2E5L - chains A and L of the 23 polymer chains in the assembly; structure by X-ray diffraction, 3.30 A resolution.

# Chain A
Molecule: 16S ribosomal RNA
From: Thermus thermophilus
Sequence (1520 nucleotides; each row starts with the number of its first residue; note: 42 numbers in that range are skipped by the numbering (no residue carries them; nothing is unmodelled there); a row labelled like 190A-190L holds insertion residues (190A, then the next letters in order)):
     1 UUGUUGGAGA GUUUGAUCCU GGCUCAGGGU GAACGCUGGC GGCGUGCCUA AGACAUGCAA
    61 GUCGUGCGGG
    73 CCGCGGGGUU UU
    88 ACUCCG
    95 UGGUC
   101 AGCGGCGGAC GGGUGAGUAA CGCGUGGGU
  129A G
   130 ACCUACCCGG AAGAGGGGGA CAACCCGGGG AAACUCGGGC UAAUCCCCCA UGUGGACCCG
   190 C
190A-190L CCCUUGGGGUGU
   191 GUCCAAAGGG CUUU
   216 GCCCGCUUCC GGAUGGGCCC GCGUCCCAUC AGCUAGUUGG UGGGGUAAUG GCCCACCAAG
   276 GCGACGACGG GUAGCCGGUC UGAGAGGAUG GCCGGCCACA GGGGCACUGA GACACGGGCC
   336 CCACUCCUAC GGGAGGCAGC AGUUAGGAAU CUUCCGCAAU GGGCGCAAGC CUGACGGAGC
   396 GACGCCGCUU GGAGGAAGAA GCCCUUCGGG GUGUAAACUC CUGAA
   442 CCCGGGACGA AACCCCCGAC GA
   474 GGGGACUGAC GGUACCGGG
   494 GUAAUAGCGC CGGCCAACUC CGUGCCAGCA GCCGCGGUAA UACGGAGGGC GCGAGCGUUA
   554 CCCGGAUUCA CUGGGCGUAA AGGGCGUGUA GGCGGCCUGG GGCGUCCCAU GUGAAAGACC
   614 ACGGCUCAAC CGUGGGGGAG CGUGGGAUAC GCUCAGGCUA GACGGUGGGA GAGGGUGGUG
   674 GAAUUCCCGG AGUAGCGGUG AAAUGCGCAG AUACCGGGAG GAACGCCGAU GGCGAAGGCA
   734 GCCACCUGGU CCACCCGUGA CGCUGAGGCG CGAAAGCGUG GGGAGCAAAC CGGAUUAGAU
   794 ACCCGGGUAG UCCACGCCCU AAACGAUGCG CGCUAGGUCU CUGGGUCU
   848 CCUGGGGGCC GAAGCUAACG CGUUAAGCGC GCCGCCUGGG GAGUACGGCC GCAAGGCUGA
   908 AACUCAAAGG AAUUGACGGG GGCCCGCACA AGCGGUGGAG CAUGUGGUUU AAUUCGAAGC
   968 AACGCGAAGA ACCUUACCAG GCCUUGACAU GCUAGG
 1003A G
  1004 AACCCGGGUG AAAGCCUGGG GUGCCCC
1030A-1030D GCGA
  1031 GGGGAGCCCU AGCACAGGUG CUGCAUGGCC GUCGUCAGCU CGUGCCGUGA GGUGUUGGGU
  1091 UAAGUCCCGC AACGAGCGCA ACCCCCGCCG UUAGUUGCCA GCGGUUCGGC CGGGCACUCU
  1151 AACGGGACUG CCCGCGAAA
  1171 GCGGGAGGAA GGAGGGGACG ACGUCUGGUC AGCAUGGCCC UUACGGCCUG GGCGACACAC
  1231 GUGCUACAAU GCCCACUACA AAGCGAUGCC ACCCGGCAAC GGGGAGCUAA UCGCAAAAAG
  1291 GUGGGCCCAG UUCGGAUUGG GGUCUGCAAC CCGACCCCAU GAAGCCGGAA UCGCUAGUAA
  1351 UCGCGGAUCA G
 1361A C
  1362 CAUGCCGCGG UGAAUACGUU CCCGGGCCUU GUACACACCG CCCGUCACGC CAUGGGAGCG
  1422 GGCUCUACCC GAAGUCGCCG GG
  1446 AGCCUACGGG
  1459 CAGGCGCCGA GGGUAGGGCC CGUGACUGGG GCGAAGUCGU AACAAGGUAG CUGUACCGGA
  1519 AGGUGCGGCU GGAUCACCUC CUUUC
Disordered / not traced: 1-3
Reported in the primary citation:
  - binding site for the 6-nt RNA strand: U1537 to C1543
  - contacts within the chain: G1530/A1531 (pi stacking)

# Chain L
Name: 30S ribosomal protein S12
From: Thermus thermophilus
UniProt: Q5SHN3 (RS12_THET8); residues 5-135 here correspond to UniProt positions 1-131 (UniProt number = residue number - 4)
Sequence (131 residues; numbered 5 to 135; the number before each row is that of its first residue):
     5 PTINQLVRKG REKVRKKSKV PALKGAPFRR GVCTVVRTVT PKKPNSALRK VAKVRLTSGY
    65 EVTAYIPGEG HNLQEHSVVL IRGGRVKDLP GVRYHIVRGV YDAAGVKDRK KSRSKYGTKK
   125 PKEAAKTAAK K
Disordered / not traced: 129-135

# Chain A / chain L interface
Residue-residue contacts - 124 pairs, chain A then chain L:
  C23(A) / Lys-23(L)  phosphate contact
  U24(A) / Lys-23(L)  salt bridge to the phosphate
  A32(A) / Pro-31(L)  base contact
  A33(A) / Phe-32(L)  base contact
  C34(A) / Phe-32(L)  sugar contact
  C34(A) / Val-101(L)  sugar contact
  C34(A) / Val-104(L)  sugar contact
  G35(A) / Val-104(L)  sugar contact
  G35(A) / Ser-118(L)  hydrogen bond to the base
  G35(A) / Gly-121(L)  sugar contact
  C36(A) / Arg-117(L)  sugar contact
  C36(A) / Ser-118(L)  sugar contact
  C36(A) / Gly-121(L)  phosphate contact
  C36(A) / Thr-122(L)  sugar contact
  C36(A) / Lys-123(L)  salt bridge to the phosphate
  C36(A) / Lys-124(L)  hydrogen bond to the phosphate
  U37(A) / Lys-123(L)  salt bridge to the phosphate
  U37(A) / Lys-124(L)  hydrogen bond to the phosphate
  U49(A) / Lys-28(L)  hydrogen bond to the sugar
  C241(A) / Arg-19(L)  hydrogen bond to the sugar
  G362(A) / Arg-33(L)  sugar contact
  G362(A) / Arg-34(L)  salt bridge to the phosphate
  G362(A) / Thr-61(L)  phosphate contact
  A363(A) / Ala-30(L)  base contact
  A363(A) / Pro-31(L)  base contact
  A363(A) / Phe-32(L)  sugar contact
  A363(A) / Arg-33(L)  salt bridge to the phosphate
  A363(A) / Arg-34(L)  salt bridge to the phosphate
  A363(A) / Thr-61(L)  hydrogen bond to the phosphate
  A363(A) / Tyr-105(L)  sugar contact
  A364(A) / Lys-28(L)  base contact
  G500(A) / Lys-124(L)  salt bridge to the phosphate
  C501(A) / Arg-117(L)  salt bridge to the phosphate
  C501(A) / Ser-118(L)  hydrogen bond to the phosphate
  C501(A) / Lys-124(L)  salt bridge to the phosphate
  G502(A) / Lys-115(L)  phosphate contact
  G502(A) / Ser-116(L)  phosphate contact
  G502(A) / Arg-117(L)  hydrogen bond to the phosphate
  G502(A) / Ser-118(L)  hydrogen bond to the phosphate
  G502(A) / Lys-119(L)  phosphate contact
  C503(A) / Ser-116(L)  hydrogen bond to the phosphate
  C503(A) / Lys-119(L)  salt bridge to the phosphate
  C518(A) / Pro-48(L)  base contact
  C518(A) / Ser-50(L)  hydrogen bond to the sugar
  C519(A) / Ser-50(L)  hydrogen bond to the phosphate
  C519(A) / Ala-51(L)  phosphate contact
  A520(A) / Ala-51(L)  phosphate contact
  A520(A) / Leu-52(L)  hydrogen bond to the phosphate
  A520(A) / Lys-54(L)  salt bridge to the phosphate
  A520(A) / Glu-73(L)  hydrogen bond to the sugar
  G521(A) / Arg-53(L)  hydrogen bond to the base
  G521(A) / Lys-54(L)  salt bridge to the phosphate
  G521(A) / Gly-72(L)  sugar contact
  G521(A) / Glu-73(L)  phosphate contact
  G521(A) / Gly-74(L)  hydrogen bond to the phosphate
  C522(A) / Arg-53(L)  base contact
  C522(A) / Tyr-69(L)  hydrogen bond to the phosphate
  C522(A) / Pro-71(L)  phosphate contact
  C522(A) / Gly-72(L)  hydrogen bond to the phosphate
  C522(A) / Tyr-120(L)  hydrogen bond to the phosphate
  A523(A) / Arg-53(L)  base contact
  A523(A) / Val-90(L)  base contact
  A523(A) / Asp-92(L)  hydrogen bond to the base
  A523(A) / Tyr-120(L)  phosphate contact
  C526(A) / Lys-91(L)  salt bridge to the phosphate
  G527(A) / Asn-49(L)  base contact
  C528(A) / Asn-49(L)  hydrogen bond to the base
  G529(A) / Asn-49(L)  base contact
  G529(A) / Ser-50(L)  hydrogen bond to the base
  G537(A) / Glu-73(L)  sugar contact
  G537(A) / Arg-113(L)  salt bridge to the phosphate
  G538(A) / Arg-113(L)  salt bridge to the phosphate
  G538(A) / Lys-114(L)  hydrogen bond to the phosphate
  G538(A) / Lys-115(L)  hydrogen bond to the phosphate
  A539(A) / Lys-114(L)  phosphate contact
  A539(A) / Lys-115(L)  salt bridge to the phosphate
  G550(A) / Ser-118(L)  base contact
  G550(A) / Lys-119(L)  sugar contact
  U551(A) / Arg-86(L)  sugar contact
  U551(A) / Lys-119(L)  sugar contact
  U552(A) / Pro-31(L)  hydrogen bond to the sugar
  U552(A) / Arg-86(L)  hydrogen bond to the sugar
  U552(A) / Gly-87(L)  phosphate contact
  A553(A) / Val-24(L)  phosphate contact
  A553(A) / Gly-29(L)  hydrogen bond to the sugar
  A553(A) / Pro-31(L)  sugar contact
  A553(A) / Gly-87(L)  phosphate contact
  C554(A) / Ser-22(L)  phosphate contact
  C556(A) / Lys-20(L)  salt bridge to the phosphate
  C562(A) / Arg-15(L)  sugar contact
  C562(A) / Glu-16(L)  hydrogen bond to the sugar
  C562(A) / Lys-17(L)  sugar contact
  A563(A) / Arg-15(L)  sugar contact
  A563(A) / Lys-17(L)  salt bridge to the phosphate
  C564(A) / Leu-10(L)  phosphate contact
  C564(A) / Arg-15(L)  salt bridge to the phosphate
  G567(A) / Pro-5(L)  base contact
  G567(A) / Arg-15(L)  hydrogen bond to the base
  G568(A) / Pro-5(L)  base contact
  G585(A) / Asn-8(L)  hydrogen bond to the sugar
  C879(A) / Thr-6(L)  phosphate contact
  C880(A) / Thr-6(L)  hydrogen bond to the phosphate
  C880(A) / Asn-8(L)  hydrogen bond to the phosphate
  C880(A) / Gln-9(L)  phosphate contact
  C880(A) / Arg-12(L)  salt bridge to the phosphate
  G881(A) / Gln-9(L)  hydrogen bond to the phosphate
  G881(A) / Arg-12(L)  salt bridge to the phosphate
  G881(A) / Lys-13(L)  salt bridge to the phosphate
  C882(A) / Pro-5(L)  base contact
  C882(A) / Lys-13(L)  salt bridge to the phosphate
  U884(A) / Arg-15(L)  hydrogen bond to the base
  A908(A) / Lys-21(L)  hydrogen bond to the phosphate
  A909(A) / Lys-21(L)  salt bridge to the phosphate
  C910(A) / Arg-97(L)  salt bridge to the phosphate
  U911(A) / Gly-95(L)  phosphate contact
  U911(A) / Arg-97(L)  salt bridge to the phosphate
  C912(A) / Lys-46(L)  salt bridge to the phosphate
  C912(A) / Pro-94(L)  phosphate contact
  A913(A) / Lys-46(L)  phosphate contact
  A913(A) / Lys-91(L)  salt bridge to the phosphate
  C1411(A) / Arg-41(L)  salt bridge to the phosphate
  C1412(A) / Lys-57(L)  salt bridge to the phosphate
  G1491(A) / Lys-47(L)  salt bridge to the phosphate
  A1492(A) / Lys-47(L)  phosphate contact
Also at the interface, not in a pair above, chain A (61 interface residues in all): C525, C549, C555, C1490
Also at the interface, not in a pair above, chain L (66 interface residues in all): Val-18, Leu-84, Asp-112

# Overview
The interface between chain A and chain L involves 61 residues on one side and 66 on the other, with 35
hydrogen bonds and 31 salt bridges. Among the polar pairs are G35(A)/Ser-118(L), G521(A)/Arg-53(L) and
A523(A)/Asp-92(L). From the paper: a binding site for the 6-nt RNA strand at U1537(A); contacts within the
chain involving G1530(A) and A1531(A).
Here chain A is 16S ribosomal RNA and chain L is 30S ribosomal protein S12, both from Thermus thermophilus.
Entry 2E5L (A snapshot of the 30S ribosomal subunit capturing mRNA via the Shine- Dalgarno interaction) was
determined by X-ray diffraction.
